Entry 3HK9 (X-ray diffraction, 2.10 A resolution); this record covers chains A and C of the 7 polymer chains in the assembly.

# Chain A (and C)
Protein: Uronate isomerase
From: Bacillus halodurans C-125
Notes: chain C of this document is another copy of the same molecule, construct and numbering; everything in this record applies to it too
UniProt: Q9KFI6 (Q9KFI6_BACHD); residue numbers follow UniProt; this construct covers 1-427
Amino-acid sequence (427 residues; row label = number of the first residue in the row):
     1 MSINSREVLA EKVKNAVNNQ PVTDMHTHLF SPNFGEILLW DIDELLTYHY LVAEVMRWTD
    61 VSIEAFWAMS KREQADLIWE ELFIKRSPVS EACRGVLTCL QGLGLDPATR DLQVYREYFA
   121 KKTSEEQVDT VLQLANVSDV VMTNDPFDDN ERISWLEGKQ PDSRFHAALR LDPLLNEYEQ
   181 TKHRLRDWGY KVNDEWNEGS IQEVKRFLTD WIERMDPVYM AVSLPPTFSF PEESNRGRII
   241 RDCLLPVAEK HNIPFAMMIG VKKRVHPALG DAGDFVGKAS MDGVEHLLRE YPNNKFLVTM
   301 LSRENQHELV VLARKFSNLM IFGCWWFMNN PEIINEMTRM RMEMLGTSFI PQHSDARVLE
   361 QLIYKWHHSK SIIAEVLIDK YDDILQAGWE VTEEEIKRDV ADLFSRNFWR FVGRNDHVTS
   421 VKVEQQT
Disordered / not traced: 1, 415-427
Metal / ion sites: Zn2+: His26, His28, Asp355 (together with D-glucuronic acid)
Residues lining bound ligands:
  - carbonate ion (CO3): His49, Tyr50, Ala53, Asp271, Ala272, Trp326, Phe327
  - D-glucuronic acid (REL): His26, His28, Tyr48, His49, Tyr50, Arg170, Ser223, Met258, Lys263, Trp325, Trp326, Asp355, Arg357
What the authors report for this chain:
  - Zn2+ coordination: His26, His28, Asp355
  - binding site for D-glucuronic acid: His49, Tyr50, Arg170, Asp355, Arg357
  - catalytic residues: Asp355
  - catalytic residues: His49, Tyr50, Arg357 (proposed by the authors, not directly observed)

# How chain A and chain C interact
Residue-residue contacts (85):
  Lys278(A) - Lys278(C)
  Lys278(A) - Glu304(C)
  Asp282(A) - Lys262(C)  salt bridge
  Glu285(A) - Lys262(C)  salt bridge
  Glu285(A) - Val265(C)
  Glu285(A) - Phe275(C)
  Arg289(A) - Val265(C)  hydrogen bond (side chain-backbone)
  Arg303(A) - Arg303(C)
  Glu304(A) - Glu304(C)
  His307(A) - Arg303(C)
  His307(A) - Phe327(C)  hydrogen bond (side chain-backbone)
  His307(A) - Met328(C)
  Glu308(A) - Phe275(C)
  Val311(A) - Phe275(C)  hydrophobic
  Val311(A) - Phe327(C)  hydrophobic
  Leu312(A) - Phe275(C)
  Ala313(A) - Arg57(C)  hydrogen bond (backbone-side chain)
  Arg314(A) - Tyr50(C)  hydrogen bond (side chain-backbone)
  Arg314(A) - Ala53(C)
  Arg314(A) - Glu54(C)  salt bridge
  Arg314(A) - Phe327(C)
  Lys315(A) - Val265(C)
  Lys315(A) - His266(C)  hydrogen bond (backbone-side chain)
  Lys315(A) - Leu269(C)
  Lys315(A) - Ala272(C)  hydrogen bond (side chain-backbone)
  Lys315(A) - Gly273(C)
  Lys315(A) - Asp274(C)  hydrogen bond (side chain-backbone)
  Lys315(A) - Phe327(C)
  Phe316(A) - Arg57(C)  hydrogen bond (backbone-side chain)
  Phe316(A) - Val265(C)
  Phe316(A) - His266(C)
  Ser317(A) - Met56(C)
  Ser317(A) - Arg57(C)
  Leu319(A) - Arg57(C)  hydrogen bond (backbone-side chain)
  Met320(A) - Arg57(C)
  Glu336(A) - Arg303(C)  salt bridge
  Glu336(A) - Glu332(C)
  Arg339(A) - Glu332(C)
  Met340(A) - Arg303(C)
  Met340(A) - Ile333(C)  hydrophobic
  Met342(A) - Ser90(C)
  Glu343(A) - Ser90(C)
  Glu343(A) - Glu91(C)  hydrogen bond (backbone-backbone)
  Glu343(A) - Asn330(C)
  Glu343(A) - Pro331(C)
  Glu343(A) - Glu332(C)  hydrogen bond (side chain-backbone)
  Met344(A) - Glu54(C)
  Met344(A) - Asn330(C)
  Leu345(A) - Arg57(C)
  Gly346(A) - Ser90(C)
  Thr347(A) - Trp58(C)
  Thr347(A) - Arg86(C)
  Ser348(A) - Arg57(C)  hydrogen bond
  Ser348(A) - Trp58(C)
  Tyr381(A) - Ser87(C)
  Tyr381(A) - Val89(C)  hydrophobic
  Asp383(A) - Arg94(C)  salt bridge
  Ile384(A) - Pro88(C)
  Ile384(A) - Val89(C)  hydrophobic
  Ile384(A) - Arg94(C)
  Ile384(A) - Leu97(C)  hydrophobic
  Gln386(A) - Gln101(C)  hydrogen bond (backbone-side chain)
  Ala387(A) - Leu97(C)
  Ala387(A) - Gln101(C)  hydrogen bond (backbone-side chain)
  Ala387(A) - Pro107(C)
  Gly388(A) - Gln101(C)
  Gly388(A) - Pro107(C)
  Gly388(A) - Ala108(C)  hydrogen bond (backbone-backbone)
  Trp389(A) - Trp79(C)  hydrophobic
  Trp389(A) - Phe83(C)
  Trp389(A) - Pro88(C)
  Trp389(A) - Leu97(C)  hydrophobic
  Trp389(A) - Pro107(C)
  Trp389(A) - Arg110(C)
  Glu390(A) - Arg110(C)  hydrogen bond (backbone-side chain)
  Glu395(A) - Arg110(C)  salt bridge
  Arg398(A) - Ile84(C)  hydrogen bond (side chain-backbone)
  Arg398(A) - Lys85(C)  hydrogen bond (side chain-backbone)
  Arg398(A) - Arg86(C)
  Arg398(A) - Ser87(C)  hydrogen bond
  Asp399(A) - Arg86(C)
  Asp399(A) - Ser87(C)  hydrogen bond
  Asp402(A) - Trp58(C)
  Asn407(A) - Trp58(C)
  Arg410(A) - Trp58(C)  hydrogen bond (side chain-backbone)
Also at the interface, not in a pair above, chain A (43 interface residues in all): Met281, Lys380
Also at the interface, not in a pair above, chain C (42 interface residues in all): Thr98, Asp106, Val276

# Overview
43 residues of chain A face 42 of chain C across their interface; the contacts include 21 hydrogen bonds and 6
salt bridges. Polar contacts include Asp282(A)-Lys262(C), Glu285(A)-Lys262(C) and Arg314(A)-Glu54(C). From the
paper: catalytic residues Asp355(A), His49(A) and Tyr50(A) among others; a binding site for D-glucuronic acid
at His49(A), Tyr50(A) and Arg170(A) among others.
Both chains are Uronate isomerase (Bacillus halodurans C-125). Entry 3HK9 (Crystal structure of uronate
isomerase from Bacillus halodurans complexed with zinc and D-Glucuronate) was determined by X-ray diffraction
together with 3HK5, 3HK7, 3HK8 and 3HKA from the same study.
